8DF9 - chains B and S of the 8 polymer chains in the assembly; structure by X-ray diffraction, 3.24 A resolution.

[Chain B]
Name: Topoisomerase V
Organism: Methanopyrus kandleri
UniProt: Q977W1 (Q977W1_9EURY); residue numbers follow UniProt; this construct covers 1-854
Sequence (854 residues; each row starts with the number of its first residue):
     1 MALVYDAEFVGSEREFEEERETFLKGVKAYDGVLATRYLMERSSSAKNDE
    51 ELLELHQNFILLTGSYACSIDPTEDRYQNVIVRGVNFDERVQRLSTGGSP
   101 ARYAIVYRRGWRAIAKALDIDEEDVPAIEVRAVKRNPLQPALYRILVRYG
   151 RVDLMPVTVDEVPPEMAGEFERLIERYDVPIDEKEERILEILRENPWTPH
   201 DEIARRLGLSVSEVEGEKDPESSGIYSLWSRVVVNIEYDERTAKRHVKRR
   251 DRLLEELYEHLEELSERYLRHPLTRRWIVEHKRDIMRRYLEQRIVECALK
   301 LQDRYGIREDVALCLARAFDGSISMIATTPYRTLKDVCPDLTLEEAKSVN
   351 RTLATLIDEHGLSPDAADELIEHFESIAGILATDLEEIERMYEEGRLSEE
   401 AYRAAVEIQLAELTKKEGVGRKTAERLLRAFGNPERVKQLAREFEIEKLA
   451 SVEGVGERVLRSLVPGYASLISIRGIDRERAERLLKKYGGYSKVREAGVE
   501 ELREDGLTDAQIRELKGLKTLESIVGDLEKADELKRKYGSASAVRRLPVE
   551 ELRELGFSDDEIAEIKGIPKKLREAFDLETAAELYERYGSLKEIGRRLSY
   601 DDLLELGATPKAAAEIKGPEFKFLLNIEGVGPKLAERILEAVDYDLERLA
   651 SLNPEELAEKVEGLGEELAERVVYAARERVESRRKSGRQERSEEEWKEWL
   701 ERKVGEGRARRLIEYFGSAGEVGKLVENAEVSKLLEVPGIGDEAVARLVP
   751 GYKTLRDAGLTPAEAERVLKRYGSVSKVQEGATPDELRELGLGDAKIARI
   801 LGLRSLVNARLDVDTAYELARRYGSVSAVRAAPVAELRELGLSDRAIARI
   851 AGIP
Disordered / not traced: 1, 829-834, 853-854
Construct notes: engineered mutation Ala809 (Lys in Q977W1), Ala820 (Lys in Q977W1), Ala831 (Lys in Q977W1), Ala835 (Lys in Q977W1), Ala846 (Lys in Q977W1), Ala851 (Lys in Q977W1)
Metal / ion sites: Mg2+ site 1: Thr414, Lys416 (shared with DG24(S) of chain S); Mg2+ site 2 near Ala450 (its only coordinating residue here); Mg2+ site 3: Ile471, Ile473, Ile476 (shared with DT14(S) of chain S); Mg2+ site 4: Leu735, Val737, Ile740 (shared with DG17(S) of chain S)
Reported in the primary citation:
  - catalytic residues: Arg108 (proposed by the authors, not directly observed)
  - mutagenesis - R37A, R83A, R109A, A132I, K134A, K134A/R135A, R288A/R293A: decreased catalytic activity
  - mutagenesis - K47A, H56A, R135A, R288A, Y289A, R293A: unchanged catalytic activity
  - mutagenesis - R108A, R108A/R109A, K134E/R135E, R288E/R293E, R288E/L290P/R293E, L290P: abolished catalytic activity
  - catalytic residues: Arg131, Arg144 (citing earlier work)

[Chain S]
Molecule: 33-nt DNA strand
Sequence (33 nucleotides; each row starts with the number of its first residue):
     6 GCACGAAGTAAGCAATTCGTAATCATGGTGCGC
Metal / ion sites: Mg2+ site 1: DT14 (shared with Ile471(B), Ile473(B), Ile476(B) of chain B); Mg2+ site 2: DG17 (shared with Leu735(B), Val737(B), Ile740(B) of chain B); K+ site 1: DT21, DT22 (shared with 2 residues of chain T); Mg2+ site 3: DG24 (shared with Thr414(B), Lys416(B) of chain B); K+ site 2: DT28, DC29 (shared with 2 residues of chain T); Mg2+ site 4: DT31 (shared with 1 residue of chain A)

[Interface between chain B and chain S]
Residue-residue contacts - 33 pairs, chain B then chain S:
  Glu417(B) - DG24(S)  phosphate contact
  Gly418(B) - DC23(S)  sugar contact
  Gly418(B) - DG24(S)  hydrogen bond to the phosphate
  Val419(B) - DG24(S)  phosphate contact
  Gly420(B) - DC23(S)  hydrogen bond to the phosphate
  Gly420(B) - DG24(S)  phosphate contact
  Arg421(B) - DC23(S)  phosphate contact
  Lys422(B) - DT22(S)  salt bridge to the phosphate
  Lys422(B) - DC23(S)  hydrogen bond to the phosphate
  Thr423(B) - DT22(S)  phosphate contact
  Thr423(B) - DC23(S)  hydrogen bond to the phosphate
  Arg426(B) - DT22(S)  salt bridge to the phosphate
  Ile473(B) - DT14(S)  phosphate contact
  Arg474(B) - DT14(S)  phosphate contact
  Gly475(B) - DG13(S)  phosphate contact
  Gly475(B) - DT14(S)  hydrogen bond to the phosphate
  Ile476(B) - DT14(S)  phosphate contact
  Arg480(B) - DG13(S)  salt bridge to the phosphate
  Arg708(B) - DA15(S)  hydrogen bond to the phosphate
  Arg708(B) - DA16(S)  salt bridge to the phosphate
  Val737(B) - DG17(S)  phosphate contact
  Pro738(B) - DG17(S)  phosphate contact
  Gly739(B) - DA16(S)  hydrogen bond to the phosphate
  Gly739(B) - DG17(S)  hydrogen bond to the phosphate
  Ile740(B) - DA16(S)  phosphate contact
  Ile740(B) - DG17(S)  phosphate contact
  Gly741(B) - DA16(S)  hydrogen bond to the phosphate
  Asp742(B) - DA16(S)  phosphate contact
  Glu743(B) - DA15(S)  sugar contact
  Glu743(B) - DA16(S)  hydrogen bond to the phosphate
  Ala744(B) - DA16(S)  hydrogen bond to the phosphate
  Gly793(B) - DA26(S)  phosphate contact
  Arg799(B) - DT25(S)  salt bridge to the phosphate
Interface residues without a listed pair, chain B (29 interface residues in all): Thr414, Lys416, Glu453, Asp477, Asp794

[Overview]
29 residues of chain B and 10 residues of chain S are in contact, with 11 hydrogen bonds and 5 salt bridges.
Polar pairs include Gly418(B)-DG24(S), Gly420(B)-DC23(S) and Lys422(B)-DC23(S). The paper reports catalytic
residues Arg108(B), Arg131(B) and Arg144(B); R37A, R83A and R109A of chain B, among others, reduce catalytic
activity; 19 substitutions were tested in all.
Here chain B is Topoisomerase V (Methanopyrus kandleri) and chain S is a 33-nt DNA strand. Entry 8DF9
(Structure of M. kandleri topoisomerase V in complex with DNA. 38 base pair asymmetric DNA complex) was
determined by X-ray diffraction (same publication as 8DF7, 8DF8 and 8DFB).
